Entry 2EW7 (X-ray diffraction, 2.20 A resolution); this record covers chain A.

[Chain A]
Molecule: peptide deformylase
From: Helicobacter pylori
Notes: EC 3.5.1.88
UniProt: Q2L8P7 (Q2L8P7_HELPY); aligned to UniProt positions 2-174 over residues 2-174 (the alignment contains insertions or deletions, so no single offset holds)
Amino-acid sequence (181 residues; numbered 2 to 182; the number before each row is that of its first residue):
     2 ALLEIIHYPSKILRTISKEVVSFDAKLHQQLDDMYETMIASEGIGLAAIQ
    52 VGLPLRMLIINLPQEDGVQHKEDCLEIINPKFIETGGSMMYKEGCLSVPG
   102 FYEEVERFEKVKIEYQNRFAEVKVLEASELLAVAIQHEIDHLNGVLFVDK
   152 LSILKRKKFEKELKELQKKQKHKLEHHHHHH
Unresolved in the structure: 165-182
Sequence notes: expression tag (175-182)
Ion coordination: Co2+: C96, H138, H142

[Overview]
C96, H138 and H142 form the Co2+ site.
Chain A is peptide deformylase (Helicobacter pylori); the structure, Crystal Structure of Helicobacter Pylori
peptide deformylase, was determined by X-ray diffraction (same publication as 2EW5 and 2EW6).
